3M38 - chain A; structure by X-ray diffraction, 1.42 A resolution.

# Chain A
Molecule: Myoglobin
From: Physeter catodon
UniProtKB: P02185 (MYG_PHYCA); residues 1-153 here correspond to UniProt positions 2-154 (UniProt number = residue number + 1)
Chain sequence (153 residues; each row starts with the number of its first residue):
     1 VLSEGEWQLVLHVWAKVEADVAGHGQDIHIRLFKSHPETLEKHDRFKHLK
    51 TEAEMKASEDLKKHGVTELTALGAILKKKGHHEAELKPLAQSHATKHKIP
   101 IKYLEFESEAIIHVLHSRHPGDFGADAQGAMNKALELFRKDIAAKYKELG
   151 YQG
Differences from the reference sequence: engineered mutation His29 (Leu30 in P02185), His43 (Phe44 in P02185), Glu68 (Val69 in P02185), Glu107 (Ile108 in P02185)
Bound ions: heme Fe: Glu68, His93
Residues lining bound ligands: heme (HEM): Thr39, Lys42, His43, Arg45, His64, Thr67, Glu68, Ala71, Leu72, Leu89, Ser92, His93, His97, Ile99, Tyr103, Leu104, Glu107, Ile111, Phe138
UniProt features mapped onto this chain:
  - binding site (nitrite): His64
  - binding site (O2): His64
  - binding site (heme b): His93
  - modified residue: Ser3 (Phosphoserine), Thr67 (Phosphothreonine)
From the paper describing this entry:
  - heme coordination: Glu68
  - mutagenesis - I107E: increased catalytic activity on NO

# In short
Chain A binds heme. The heme Fe site is built by Glu68 and His93. Curated annotation (UniProt) lists
nitrite-binding residue His64, O2-binding residue His64 and heme b-binding residue His93. From the paper:
I107E increases catalytic activity on NO; heme coordination by Glu68.
Chain A is Myoglobin (Physeter catodon); the structure, The roles of Glutamates and Metal ions in a rationally
designed nitric oxide reductase based on ..., was determined by X-ray diffraction (same publication as 3M39,
3M3A and 3M3B).
